5YLJ - chains A and F of the 6 polymer chains in the assembly; structure by X-ray diffraction, 2.70 A resolution.

[Chain A]
Protein: Tubulin alpha-1B chain
Source organism: Sus scrofa
UniProtKB: Q2XVP4 (TBA1B_PIG); residue numbers follow UniProt; this construct covers 1-451
Amino-acid sequence (451 residues; each row starts with the number of its first residue):
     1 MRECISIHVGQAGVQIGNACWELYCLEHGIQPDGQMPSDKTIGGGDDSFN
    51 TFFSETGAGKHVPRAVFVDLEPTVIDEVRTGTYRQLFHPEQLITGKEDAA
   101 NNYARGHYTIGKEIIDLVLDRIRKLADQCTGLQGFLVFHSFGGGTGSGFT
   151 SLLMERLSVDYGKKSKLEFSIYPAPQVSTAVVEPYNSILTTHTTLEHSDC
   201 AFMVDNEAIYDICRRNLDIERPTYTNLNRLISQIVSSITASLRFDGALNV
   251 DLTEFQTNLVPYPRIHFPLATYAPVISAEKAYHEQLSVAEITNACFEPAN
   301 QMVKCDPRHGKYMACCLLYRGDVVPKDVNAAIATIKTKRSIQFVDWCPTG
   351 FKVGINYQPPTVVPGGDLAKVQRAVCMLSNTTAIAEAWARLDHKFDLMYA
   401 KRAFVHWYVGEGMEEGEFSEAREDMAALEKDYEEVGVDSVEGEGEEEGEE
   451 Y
Unresolved in the structure: 438-451
Bound ions: Ca2+: Asp39, Thr41, Gly44, Glu55
Ligand contacts:
  - 8X0 ((E)-1-(5-methoxy-2,2-dimethyl-chromen-8-yl)-3-(4-methoxyphenyl)prop-2-en-1-one): Thr179, Ala180, Val181
  - GTP (guanosine-5'-triphosphate): Gly10, Gln11, Ala12, Gln15, Ile16, Asp69, Asp98, Ala99, Ala100, Asn101, Ser140, Gly142, Gly143, Gly144, Thr145, Gly146, Ile171, Pro173, Val177, Ser178, Thr179, Glu183, Asn206, Tyr224, Leu227, Asn228, Ile231
Swiss-Prot annotation at these positions:
  - motif: Met1 to Cys4 (MREC motif)
  - active site: Glu254
  - binding site (GTP): Gly10, Gln11, Ala12, Gln15, Glu71, Ala99, Ser140, Gly143, Gly144, Thr145, Gly146, Thr179, Glu183, Asn206, Tyr224, Asn228, Leu252
  - binding site (Mg(2+)): Glu71
  - site: Tyr451 (Involved in polymerization)
  - modified residue: Lys40 (N6,N6,N6-trimethyllysine), Ser48 (Phosphoserine), Ser232 (Phosphoserine), Tyr282 (3'-nitrotyrosine), Arg339 (Omega-N-methylarginine), Ser439 (Phosphoserine), Glu443 (5-glutamyl polyglutamate), Glu445 (5-glutamyl polyglutamate), Tyr451 (3'-nitrotyrosine)
  - cross-link (Glycyl lysine isopeptide (Lys-Gly)): Lys326 (interchain with G-Cter in ubiquitin), Lys370 (interchain with G-Cter in ubiquitin)

[Chain F]
Protein: Tubulin tyrosine ligase
Source organism: Gallus gallus
UniProtKB: E1BQ43 (E1BQ43_CHICK); numbering as in UniProt (aligned over 1-378)
Amino-acid sequence (384 residues; each row starts with the number of its first residue):
     1 MYTFVVRDENSSVYAEVSRLLLATGQWKRLRKDNPRFNLMLGERNRLPFG
    51 RLGHEPGLVQLVNYYRGADKLCRKASLVKLIKTSPELSESCTWFPESYVI
   101 YPTNLKTPVAPAQNGIRHLINNTRTDEREVFLAAYNRRREGREGNVWIAK
   151 SSAGAKGEGILISSEASELLDFIDEQGQVHVIQKYLEKPLLLEPGHRKFD
   201 IRSWVLVDHLYNIYLYREGVLRTSSEPYNSANFQDKTCHLTNHCIQKEYS
   251 KNYGRYEEGNEMFFEEFNQYLMDALNTTLENSILLQIKHIIRSCLMCIEP
   301 AISTKHLHYQSFQLFGFDFMVDEELKVWLIEVNGAPACAQKLYAELCQGI
   351 VDVAISSVFPLADTGQKTSQPTSIFIKLHHHHHH
Unresolved in the structure: 104-125, 150-160, 248-251, 363-371, 381-384
Construct notes: expression tag (379-384)
Ligand contacts: AMP-PCP (ACP; phosphomethylphosphonic acid adenylate ester): Lys74, Pro95, Ile148, Gln183, Lys184, Tyr185, Leu186, Lys198, Asp200, Arg202, Arg222, His239, Leu240, Thr241, Asn242, Asp318, Met320, Ile330, Glu331, Asn333

[How chain A and chain F interact]
Contacting residue pairs (24; chain A residue first):
  Gln176(A) - Pro56(F)
  Glu207(A) - His54(F)  salt bridge
  Glu297(A) - His306(F)
  Pro298(A) - Leu307(F)  hydrophobic
  Lys304(A) - His54(F)
  Asp306(A) - Arg66(F)
  Asp306(A) - Leu307(F)
  Arg308(A) - Pro300(F)  hydrogen bond (side chain-backbone)
  Arg308(A) - Ala301(F)
  Arg308(A) - Ile302(F)
  Arg308(A) - Ser303(F)  hydrogen bond (side chain-backbone)
  Arg308(A) - Leu307(F)
  His309(A) - Arg66(F)  hydrogen bond (side chain-backbone)
  His309(A) - Gly67(F)
  His309(A) - Ala301(F)  hydrogen bond (side chain-backbone)
  Lys338(A) - Pro300(F)
  Ser340(A) - Ala301(F)
  Glu386(A) - Gly50(F)
  Glu386(A) - Arg66(F)  salt bridge
  Arg390(A) - Gly50(F)
  Arg390(A) - His54(F)
  His393(A) - Arg51(F)  hydrogen bond
  Leu397(A) - Asp33(F)
  Glu433(A) - Arg46(F)  salt bridge
Interface residues without a listed pair, chain A (16 interface residues in all): Cys305
Interface residues without a listed pair, chain F (16 interface residues in all): Gly53, His308

[In short]
The chain A/chain F interface involves 16 residues from each chain, with 5 hydrogen bonds and 3 salt bridges.
Among the polar pairs are Glu207(A)-His54(F), Glu386(A)-Arg66(F) and Glu433(A)-Arg46(F). Chain A binds GTP and
compound 8X0. Chain F binds AMP-PCP.
Here chain A is Tubulin alpha-1B chain (Sus scrofa) and chain F is Tubulin tyrosine ligase (Gallus gallus).
Entry 5YLJ (Crystal structure of T2R-TTL-Millepachine complex) was determined by X-ray diffraction, deposited
together with 5XIW, 5YL2, 5YLS and 5XP3.
